7SGI - chain A; structure by X-ray diffraction, 2.15 A resolution.

[Chain A]
Name: Polyamine deacetylase HDAC10
Organism: Danio rerio
Notes: EC 3.5.1.48, 3.5.1.62
Reference sequence: F1QCV2 (HDA10_DANRE); numbering as in UniProt (aligned over 2-675)
Sequence (676 residues; numbered 1 to 676; the number before each row is that of its first residue):
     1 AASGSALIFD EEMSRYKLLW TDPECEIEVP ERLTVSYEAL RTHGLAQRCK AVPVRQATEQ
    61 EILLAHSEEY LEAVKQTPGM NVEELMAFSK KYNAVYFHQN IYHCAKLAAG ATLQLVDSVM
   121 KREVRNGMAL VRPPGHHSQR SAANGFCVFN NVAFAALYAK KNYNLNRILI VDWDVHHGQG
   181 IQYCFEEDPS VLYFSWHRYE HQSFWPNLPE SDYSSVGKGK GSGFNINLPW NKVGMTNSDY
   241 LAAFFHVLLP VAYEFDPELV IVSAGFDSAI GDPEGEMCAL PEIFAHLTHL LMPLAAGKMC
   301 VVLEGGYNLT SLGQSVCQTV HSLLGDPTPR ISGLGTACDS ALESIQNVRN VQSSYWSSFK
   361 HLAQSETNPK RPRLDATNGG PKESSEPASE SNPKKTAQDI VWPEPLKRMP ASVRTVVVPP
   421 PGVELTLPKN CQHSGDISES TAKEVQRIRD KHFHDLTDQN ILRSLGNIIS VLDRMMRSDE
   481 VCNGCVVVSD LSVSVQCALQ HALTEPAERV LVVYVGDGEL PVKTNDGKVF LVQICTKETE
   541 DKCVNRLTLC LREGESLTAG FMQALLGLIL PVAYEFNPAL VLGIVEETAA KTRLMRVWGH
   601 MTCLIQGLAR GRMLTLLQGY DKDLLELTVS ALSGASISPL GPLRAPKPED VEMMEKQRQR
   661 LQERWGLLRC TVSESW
Disordered / not traced: 368-398, 435-436, 454, 589-593, 643
Cystine bridges: Cys543 forms a disulfide with the same residue of a neighbouring copy of this chain
Construct notes: expression tag (1, 676); conflict Glu24 (Ala in F1QCV2), Ala94 (Asp in F1QCV2), Phe154 (Ile in F1QCV2), Thr548 (Ser in F1QCV2), Glu586 (Gly in F1QCV2), Arg593 (Gly in F1QCV2), Arg596 (Thr in F1QCV2), Met613 (Thr in F1QCV2), Pro646 (Leu in F1QCV2)
Metal / ion sites: K+ site 1: Asp172, Asp174, His176, Ser195, Trp196; Zn2+: Asp174, His176, Asp267 (together with 9DL); K+ site 2: Phe185, Asp188, Val191, Phe224
Small-molecule neighbours: 9DL (5-[(2-anilino-2-oxoethyl)(methyl)amino]-N-hydroxypentanamide): Pro23, Glu24, Ile27, Ala94, His136, His137, Gly145, Phe146, Asp174, His176, Trp205, Asp267, Glu274, Gly305, Tyr307
Curated features (UniProtKB/Swiss-Prot):
  - motif: Pro23, Cys25, Glu26 (Substrate specificity)
  - active site: His137 (Proton donor/acceptor)
  - binding site (substrate): Asp22, Tyr307
  - binding site (Zn(2+)): Asp174, His176, Asp267
  - site: Glu274 (Substrate specificity)
  - mutagenesis: Asn93 (N93A: No effect on steady-state kinetic parameters), Glu274 (E274L: Affects substrate specificity, diminishing N(8)-acetyl-spermidine deacetylase activity by 20-fold and enhancing acetyl-lysine deacetylase activity by about 100-fold)
Reported in the primary citation:
  - binding site for 9DL: Glu24, His136, His137, Trp205, Glu274, Tyr307
  - contacts within the chain: His176-Glu274 (hydrogen bond)
  - specificity-determining residues: Trp205 (proposed by the authors, not directly observed)

[In short]
Chain A binds compound 9DL. Asp172, Asp174, His176, Ser195 and Trp196 coordinate K+ site 1. Curated annotation
(UniProt) lists active-site residue His137, substrate-binding residues Asp22 and Tyr307, 3 Zn2+-binding
residues and 2 mutagenesis sites. From the paper: a binding site for 9DL at Glu24, His136 and His137 among
others; the specificity determinant Trp205.
Chain A is Polyamine deacetylase HDAC10 (Danio rerio); the structure, Crystal Structure of Danio rerio Histone
Deacetylase 10 in Complex with Inhibitor 14, was determined by X-ray diffraction together with 7SGG, 7SGJ and
7SGK from the same study.
